5LRF - chain A; structure by X-ray diffraction, 1.75 A resolution.

[Chain A]
Molecule: Glycogen phosphorylase, muscle form
Organism: Oryctolagus cuniculus
Notes: EC 2.4.1.1
Reference sequence: P00489 (PYGM_RABIT); residues 1-842 here correspond to UniProt positions 2-843 (UniProt number = residue number + 1)
Chain sequence (842 residues; row label = number of the first residue in the row):
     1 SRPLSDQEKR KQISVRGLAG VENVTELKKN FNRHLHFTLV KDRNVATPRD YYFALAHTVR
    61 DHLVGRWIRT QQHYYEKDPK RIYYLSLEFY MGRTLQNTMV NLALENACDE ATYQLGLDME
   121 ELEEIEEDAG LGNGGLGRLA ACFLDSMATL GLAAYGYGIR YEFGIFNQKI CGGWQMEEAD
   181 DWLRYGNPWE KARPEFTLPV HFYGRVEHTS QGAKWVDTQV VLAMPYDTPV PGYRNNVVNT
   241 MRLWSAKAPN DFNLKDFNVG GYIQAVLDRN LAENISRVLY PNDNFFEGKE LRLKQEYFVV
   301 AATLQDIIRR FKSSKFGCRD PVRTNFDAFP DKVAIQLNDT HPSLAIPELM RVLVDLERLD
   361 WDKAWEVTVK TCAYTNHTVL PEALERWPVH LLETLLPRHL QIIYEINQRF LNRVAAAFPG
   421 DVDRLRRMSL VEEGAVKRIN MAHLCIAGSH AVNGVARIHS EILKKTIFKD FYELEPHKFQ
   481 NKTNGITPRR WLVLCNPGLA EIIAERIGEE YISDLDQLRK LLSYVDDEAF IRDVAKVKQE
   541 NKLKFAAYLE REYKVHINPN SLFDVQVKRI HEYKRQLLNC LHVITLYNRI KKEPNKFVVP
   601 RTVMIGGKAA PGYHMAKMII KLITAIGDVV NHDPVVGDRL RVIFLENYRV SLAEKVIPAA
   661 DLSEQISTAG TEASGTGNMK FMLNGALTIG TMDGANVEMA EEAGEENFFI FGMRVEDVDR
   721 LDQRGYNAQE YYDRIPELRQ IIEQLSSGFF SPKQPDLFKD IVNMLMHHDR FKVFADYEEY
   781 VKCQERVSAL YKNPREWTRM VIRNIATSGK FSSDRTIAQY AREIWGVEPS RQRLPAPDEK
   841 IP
Unresolved in the structure: 1-11, 255-260, 315-323, 837-842
Covalently attached groups: pyridoxal phosphate (PLP) linked to Lys680
Small-molecule neighbours:
  - KS3 ((2R,3S,4R,5R,6S)-2-(hydroxymethyl)-6-(3-naphthalen-2-yl-1H-1,2,4-triazol-5-yl)oxane-3,4,5-triol), molecule 1: Phe37, Thr38, Val40, Arg60, Leu63, Val64, Trp67, Pro188, Trp189, Glu190, Lys191, Ala192, Tyr226, Pro229
  - KS3, molecule 2: Glu88, Gly135, Leu136, Leu139, Asn282, Asp283, Asn284, Phe285, Phe286, Arg292, His341, His377, Thr378, Ala383, Val455, Asn484, Tyr573, Glu672, Ala673, Ser674, Gly675, Thr676
  - pyridoxal phosphate (PLP): Tyr90, Gly134, Gly135, Arg138, Trp491, Val567, Lys568, Lys574, Tyr648, Arg649, Val650, Ala653, Gln665, Glu672, Gly675, Thr676, Gly677
Swiss-Prot annotation at these positions:
  - binding site (AMP): Asp42, Tyr75, Arg309 to Cys318
  - site: Cys108 (Involved in the association of subunits), Cys142 (Involved in the association of subunits), Tyr155 (Can be labeled by an AMP analog)
  - modified residue: Ser1 (N-acetylserine), Ser14 (Phosphoserine), Tyr203 (Phosphotyrosine), Tyr226 (Phosphotyrosine), Ser429 (Phosphoserine), Tyr472 (Phosphotyrosine), Ser513 (Phosphoserine), Lys680 (N6-(pyridoxal phosphate)lysine), Ser746 (Phosphoserine), Ser747 (Phosphoserine)

[Summary]
Bound to chain A: compound KS3. Covalently linked pyridoxal phosphate: at Lys680. Curated annotation (UniProt)
lists 12 AMP-binding residues.
Chain A is Glycogen phosphorylase, muscle form (Oryctolagus cuniculus); the structure, Crystal structure of
Glycogen Phosphorylase b in complex with KS389, was determined by X-ray diffraction (same publication as 5LRC
and 5LRD).
